Entry 8REC (electron microscopy, 3.50 A resolution); this record covers chains N and D of the 9 polymer chains in the assembly.

# Chain N
Molecule: 46-nt DNA strand
Organism: Klebsiella oxytoca
Sequence (46 nucleotides; numbered -29 to 23; 7 numbers in that range are skipped by the numbering (no residue carries them; nothing is unmodelled there); the number before each row is that of its first residue; numbers below 1 keep their minus sign (DG-29 is residue -29)):
   -29 GCTGGCACGACTTTTGCACTCG
     0 AATATCTCATGCTGTTGCACATTC

# Chain D
Protein: DNA-directed RNA polymerase subunit beta'
Organism: Escherichia coli K-12
UniProtKB: P0A8T7 (RPOC_ECOLI); residues 4-1376 here = UniProt positions 4-1376
Chain sequence (1373 residues; each row starts with the number of its first residue):
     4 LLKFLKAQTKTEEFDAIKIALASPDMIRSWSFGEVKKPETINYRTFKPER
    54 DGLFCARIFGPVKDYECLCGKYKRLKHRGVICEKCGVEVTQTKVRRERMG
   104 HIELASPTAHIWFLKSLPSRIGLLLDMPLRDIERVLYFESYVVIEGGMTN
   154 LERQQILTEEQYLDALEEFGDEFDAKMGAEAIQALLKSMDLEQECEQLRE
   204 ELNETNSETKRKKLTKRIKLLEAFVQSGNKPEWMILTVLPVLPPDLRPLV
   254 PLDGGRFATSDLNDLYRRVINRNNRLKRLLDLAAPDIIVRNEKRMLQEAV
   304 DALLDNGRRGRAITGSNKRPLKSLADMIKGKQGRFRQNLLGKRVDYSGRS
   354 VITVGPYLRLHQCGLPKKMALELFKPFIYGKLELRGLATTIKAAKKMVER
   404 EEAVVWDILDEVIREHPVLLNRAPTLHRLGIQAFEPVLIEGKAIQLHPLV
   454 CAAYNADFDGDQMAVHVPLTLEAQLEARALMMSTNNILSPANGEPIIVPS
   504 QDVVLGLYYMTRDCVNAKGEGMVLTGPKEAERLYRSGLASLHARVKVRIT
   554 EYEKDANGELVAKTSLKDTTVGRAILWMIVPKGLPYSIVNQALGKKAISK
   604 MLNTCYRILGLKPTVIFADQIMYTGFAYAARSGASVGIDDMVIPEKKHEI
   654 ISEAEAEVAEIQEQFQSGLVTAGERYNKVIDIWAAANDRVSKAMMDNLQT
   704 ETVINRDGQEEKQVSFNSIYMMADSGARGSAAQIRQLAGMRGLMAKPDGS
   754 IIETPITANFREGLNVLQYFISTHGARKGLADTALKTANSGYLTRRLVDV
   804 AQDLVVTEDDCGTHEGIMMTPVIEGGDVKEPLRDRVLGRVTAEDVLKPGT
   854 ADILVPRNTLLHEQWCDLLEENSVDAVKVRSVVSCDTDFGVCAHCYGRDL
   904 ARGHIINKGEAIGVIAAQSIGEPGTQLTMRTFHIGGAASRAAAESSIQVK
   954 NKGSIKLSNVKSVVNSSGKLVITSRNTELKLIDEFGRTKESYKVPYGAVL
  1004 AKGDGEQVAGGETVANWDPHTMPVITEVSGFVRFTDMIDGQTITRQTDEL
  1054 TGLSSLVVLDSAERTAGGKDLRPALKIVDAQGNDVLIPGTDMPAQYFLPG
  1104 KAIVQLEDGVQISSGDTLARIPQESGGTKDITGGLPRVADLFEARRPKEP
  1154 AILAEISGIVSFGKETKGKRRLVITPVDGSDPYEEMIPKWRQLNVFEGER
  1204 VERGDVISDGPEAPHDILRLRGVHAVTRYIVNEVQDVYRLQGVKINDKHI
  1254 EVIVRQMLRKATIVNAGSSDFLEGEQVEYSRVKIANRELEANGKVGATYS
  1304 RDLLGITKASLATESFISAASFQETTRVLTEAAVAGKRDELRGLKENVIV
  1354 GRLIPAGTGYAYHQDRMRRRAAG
Disordered / not traced: 933-944, 1050-1056, 1068-1074, 1089-1096, 1127-1135
Ion coordination: Zn2+ site 1: Cys70, Leu71, Cys88; Mg2+: Asp460, Asp462, Asp464 (shared with 1 residue of chain R); Zn2+ site 2: Cys888, Cys898
Curated features (UniProtKB/Swiss-Prot):
  - binding site (Zn(2+)): Cys70, Cys72, Cys85, Cys88, Cys814, Cys888, Cys895, Cys898
  - binding site (Mg(2+)): Asp460, Asp462, Asp464
  - modified residue: Lys983 (N6-acetyllysine)
  - mutagenesis: Gln504 (Q504P: Resistant to antibiotics salinamide A and B), Asn690 (N690D: Resistant to antibiotics salinamide A and B), Met697 (M697V: Resistant to antibiotics salinamide A and B), Ala735 (A735T: Resistant to antibiotics salinamide A and B), Arg738 (R738C/H/P/S: Resistant to antibiotics salinamide A and B), Ala748 (A748E: Resistant to antibiotics salinamide A and B), Pro758 (P758S/T: Resistant to antibiotics salinamide A and B), Phe763 (F763C: Resistant to antibiotics salinamide A and B), Ser775 (S775A: Resistant to antibiotics salinamide A and B), Ala779 (A779T/V: Resistant to antibiotics salinamide A and B), Arg780 (R780C: Resistant to antibiotics salinamide A and B), Gly782 (G782A/C: Resistant to antibiotics salinamide A and B), 1 further mutagenesis entry in UniProt

# How chain N and chain D interact
Residue-residue contacts - 12 pairs, chain N then chain D:
  DC-11(N) with Arg281(D), base contact
  DT-10(N) with Arg281(D), base contact; Leu285(D), phosphate contact
  DG-8(N) with Arg278(D), hydrogen bond to the base
  DG10(N) with Arg1148(D), hydrogen bond to the phosphate
  DC11(N) with Arg1148(D), salt bridge to the phosphate
  DG13(N) with Leu120(D), sugar contact
  DC19(N) with Lys1172(D), phosphate contact
  DA20(N) with Thr1169(D), phosphate contact; Lys1170(D), phosphate contact; Gly1171(D), hydrogen bond to the phosphate; Lys1172(D), hydrogen bond to the phosphate
Also at the interface, not in a pair above, chain N (9 interface residues in all): DT12
Also at the interface, not in a pair above, chain D (10 interface residues in all): Asp1143

# In short
9 residues of chain N and 10 residues of chain D are in contact, with 4 hydrogen bonds and 1 salt bridge.
Polar contacts include DG-8(N)-Arg278(D), DG10(N)-Arg1148(D) and DA20(N)-Gly1171(D). From UniProt: 8
Zn2+-binding residues, 3 Mg2+-binding residues and 13 mutagenesis sites on chain D.
Here chain N is a 46-nt DNA strand (Klebsiella oxytoca) and chain D is DNA-directed RNA polymerase subunit
beta' (Escherichia coli K-12). Entry 8REC (Cryo-EM structure of bacterial RNA polymerase-sigma54 initial
transcribing complex - 7nt complex) was determined by electron microscopy together with 8RE4, 8REA, 8REB, 8RED
and 8REE from the same study.
